Entry 3HFJ (X-ray diffraction, 2.02 A resolution); this record covers chains A and B.

# Chain A (and B)
Name: Nicotinate (Nicotinamide) nucleotide adenylyltransferase
Source organism: Bacillus anthracis
Notes: chain B of this document is another copy of the same molecule, construct and numbering; everything in this record applies to it too
UniProt: Q6HT60 (Q6HT60_BACAN); numbering as in UniProt (aligned over 1-189)
Sequence (191 residues; row label = number of the first residue in the row; numbers below 1 keep their minus sign (Gly-1 is residue -1)):
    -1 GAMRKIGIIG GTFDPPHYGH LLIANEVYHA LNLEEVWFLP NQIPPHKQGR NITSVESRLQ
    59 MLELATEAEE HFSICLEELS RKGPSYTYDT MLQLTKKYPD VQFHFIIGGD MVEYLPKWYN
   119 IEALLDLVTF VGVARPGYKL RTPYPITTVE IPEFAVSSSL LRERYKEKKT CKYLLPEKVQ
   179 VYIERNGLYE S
Disordered / not traced: -1 to 0
Construct notes: expression tag (-1 to 0)
Ion coordination: Ca2+: Glu182, Glu188
Small-molecule neighbours: DZ9 (3-amino-N-(3-fluorophenyl)-6-thiophen-2-ylthieno[2,3-b]pyridine-2-carboxamide): Gly8, Thr85, Phe103, Ile104, Ile105, Met109, Tyr112, Lys115, Trp116
Reported in the primary citation:
  - binding site for DZ9: Phe103, Met109, Tyr112, Trp116
  - conformationally variable residues (helix shift, loop rearrangement): Pro42 to Arg48, Ile105 to Val126, Val131 to Ile149

# How chain A and chain B interact
Contacting residue pairs (81):
  Gly8(A) with Tyr112(B), hydrogen bond (backbone-side chain)
  Gly9(A) with Glu111(B); Tyr112(B)
  Thr10(A) with Glu111(B), hydrogen bond (backbone-side chain)
  Asp12(A) with Arg139(B), salt bridge
  Asn39(A) with Tyr112(B); Lys115(B)
  Ile41(A) with Pro141(B)
  Pro42(A) with Pro114(B); Pro141(B); Tyr142(B)
  Pro43(A) with Pro141(B)
  His44(A) with Thr140(B); Pro141(B)
  Lys45(A) with Glu120(B), salt bridge; Pro141(B), hydrogen bond (backbone-backbone); Tyr142(B)
  Asn49(A) with Arg139(B)
  Ile50(A) with Arg139(B)
  Thr51(A) with Arg139(B), hydrogen bond
  Glu76(A) with Lys115(B), salt bridge
  Pro82(A) with Pro114(B), hydrophobic
  Ser83(A) with Lys115(B), hydrogen bond (backbone-side chain)
  Tyr84(A) with Lys115(B); Trp116(B); Tyr117(B); Asn118(B), hydrogen bond (side chain-backbone)
  Thr85(A) with Lys115(B)
  Glu111(A) with Gly9(B); Thr10(B), hydrogen bond (side chain-backbone); Phe11(B)
  Tyr112(A) with Gly8(B), hydrogen bond (side chain-backbone); Gly9(B); Asn39(B)
  Pro114(A) with Pro42(B); Pro82(B), hydrophobic
  Lys115(A) with Asn39(B); Glu76(B), salt bridge; Ser83(B), hydrogen bond (side chain-backbone); Tyr84(B)
  Trp116(A) with Tyr84(B)
  Tyr117(A) with Tyr84(B); Tyr117(B), hydrophobic
  Asn118(A) with Tyr84(B), hydrogen bond (backbone-side chain)
  Glu120(A) with Lys45(B), salt bridge
  Gly135(A) with Glu161(B)
  Tyr136(A) with Ser157(B); Leu158(B)
  Lys137(A) with Ser157(B); Arg160(B), hydrogen bond (backbone-side chain); Glu161(B); Lys164(B)
  Arg139(A) with Asp12(B), salt bridge; Asn49(B); Ile50(B); Thr51(B), hydrogen bond; Arg160(B)
  Thr140(A) with His44(B)
  Pro141(A) with Ile41(B); Pro42(B); Pro43(B); His44(B); Lys45(B), hydrogen bond (backbone-backbone)
  Tyr142(A) with Pro42(B); Lys45(B)
  Pro143(A) with Lys45(B)
  Glu151(A) with Arg133(B), salt bridge
  Ala153(A) with Tyr136(B), hydrogen bond (backbone-side chain)
  Ser155(A) with Tyr136(B)
  Ser157(A) with Tyr136(B); Lys137(B), hydrogen bond (backbone-backbone)
  Leu158(A) with Gly135(B); Tyr136(B)
  Arg160(A) with Lys137(B), hydrogen bond (side chain-backbone); Leu138(B); Arg139(B)
  Glu161(A) with Gly135(B); Lys137(B)
  Lys164(A) with Lys137(B)
  Tyr187(A) with Arg139(B)
  Ser189(A) with Lys137(B), hydrogen bond (backbone-side chain)
Also at the interface, not in a pair above, chain A (49 interface residues in all): Phe11, Gln46, Met109, Leu123, Leu138
Also at the interface, not in a pair above, chain B (45 interface residues in all): Gln46, Thr85, Met109, Pro143, Tyr187

# Summary
The interface between chain A and chain B involves 49 residues on one side and 45 on the other; the contacts
include 17 hydrogen bonds and 7 salt bridges. Among the polar pairs are Asp12(A)-Arg139(B), Lys45(A)-Glu120(B)
and Glu76(A)-Lys115(B). From the paper: a binding site for DZ9 at Phe103(A), Met109(A) and Tyr112(A) among
others; conformational variability at Pro42(A), Ile105(A) and Val131(A).
Chain A and chain B are both Nicotinate (Nicotinamide) nucleotide adenylyltransferase (Bacillus anthracis);
the structure, Bacillus anthracis nicotinate mononucleotide adenylytransferase (nadD) in complex with
inhibitor CID 3289443, was determined by X-ray diffraction (same publication as 3E27).
